PDB entry 8CGI | electron microscopy, 1.89 A resolution | chains N and S of the 9 polymer chains in the assembly

== Chain N ==
Name: Small ribosomal subunit protein uS14
Source organism: Escherichia coli BW25113
UniProtKB: P0AG59 (RS14_ECOLI); residues 1-101 here = UniProt positions 1-101
Amino-acid sequence (101 residues; row label = number of the first residue in the row):
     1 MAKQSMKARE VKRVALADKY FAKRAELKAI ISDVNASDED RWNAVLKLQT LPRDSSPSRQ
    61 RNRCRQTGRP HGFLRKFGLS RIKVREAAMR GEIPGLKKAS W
Unresolved in the structure: 1

== Chain S ==
Name: Small ribosomal subunit protein uS19
Source organism: Escherichia coli BW25113
UniProtKB: P0A7U3 (RS19_ECOLI); numbering as in UniProt (aligned over 1-92)
Amino-acid sequence (92 residues; numbered 1 to 92; the number before each row is that of its first residue):
     1 MPRSLKKGPF IDLHLLKKVE KAVESGDKKP LRTWSRRSTI FPNMIGLTIA VHNGRQHVPV
    61 FVTDEMVGHK LGEFAPTRTY RGHAADKKAK KK
Unresolved in the structure: 1, 86-92
UniProt features mapped onto this chain:
  - natural variant: His83 (H83Y: In MW145)

== How chain N and chain S interact ==
Residue-residue contacts (14):
  Ile31(N) with Lys7(S)
  Arg41(N) with Lys6(S), hydrogen bond (side chain-backbone)
  Trp42(N) with Pro9(S); Ile11(S), hydrophobic; Phe41(S), hydrophobic
  Val45(N) with Arg3(S); Lys7(S)
  Leu46(N) with Leu16(S), hydrophobic
  Gln49(N) with Phe10(S); Ile11(S), hydrogen bond (side chain-backbone); Asp12(S); Leu13(S), hydrogen bond (side chain-backbone)
  Thr50(N) with Leu13(S)
  Arg53(N) with Arg37(S)

== Overview ==
Chain N and chain S form an interface of 8 and 11 residues respectively; the contacts include 3 hydrogen
bonds. Polar pairs include Arg41(N)-Lys6(S), Gln49(N)-Ile11(S) and Gln49(N)-Leu13(S).
Chain N is Small ribosomal subunit protein uS14 and chain S is Small ribosomal subunit protein uS19, both from
Escherichia coli BW25113; the structure, Pentacycline TP038 bound to the 30S head, was determined by electron
microscopy, deposited together with 8CA7, 8CAI, 8CEP, 8CF1, 8CF8, 8CGJ, 8CGR and 8CGU.
